Entry 7CKF (X-ray diffraction, 2.28 A resolution); this record covers chains A and B.

== Chain A (and B) ==
Protein: Guanylate-binding protein 5
Organism: Homo sapiens
Notes: EC 3.6.5.-; chain B of this document is another copy of the same molecule, construct and numbering; everything in this record applies to it too
UniProtKB: Q96PP8 (GBP5_HUMAN); numbering as in UniProt (aligned over 1-315)
Chain sequence (316 residues; each row starts with the number of its first residue; numbering starts at 0):
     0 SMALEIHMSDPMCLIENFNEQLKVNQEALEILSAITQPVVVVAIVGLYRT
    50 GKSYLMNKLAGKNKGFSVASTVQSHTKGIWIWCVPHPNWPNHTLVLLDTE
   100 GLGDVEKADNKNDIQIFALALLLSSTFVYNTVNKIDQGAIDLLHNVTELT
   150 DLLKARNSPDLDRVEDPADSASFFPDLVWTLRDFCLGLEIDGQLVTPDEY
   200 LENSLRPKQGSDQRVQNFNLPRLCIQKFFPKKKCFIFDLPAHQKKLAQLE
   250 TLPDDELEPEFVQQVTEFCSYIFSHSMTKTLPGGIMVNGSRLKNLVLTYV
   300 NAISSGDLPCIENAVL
Not modelled in the structure: 0-7, 155-173, 207-227, 304-315 (chain B: 0-5, 153-173, 207-227, 304-315)
Construct notes: expression tag (0)
Bound ions: Mg2+: Ser-52, Thr-75 (together with GDP)
Small-molecule neighbours:
  - aluminium fluoride (AF3): Leu-46, Tyr-47, Arg-48, Lys-51, Ser-73, His-74, Thr-75, Thr-98, Glu-99, Gly-100
  - GDP (guanosine-5'-diphosphate): Leu-46, Tyr-47, Arg-48, Thr-49, Gly-50, Lys-51, Ser-52, Tyr-53, Ser-66, Val-67, Ala-68, Ser-69, Thr-75, Arg-181, Asp-182, Leu-238, Pro-239, Leu-245, Ala-246, Leu-248, Phe-260
Curated features (UniProtKB/Swiss-Prot):
  - binding site (GTP): Gly-45 to Ser-52, Val-67 to Ser-69, Arg-181, Asp-182, Leu-245
Reported in the primary citation:
  - binding site for aluminium fluoride: Thr-75, Gly-100
  - Mg2+ coordination: Ser-52, Thr-75
  - mutagenesis - R48A, K51A, S52A, T75A, D182A: decreased catalytic activity
  - mutagenesis - S73A: unchanged catalytic activity

== How chain A and chain B interact ==
Contacting residue pairs - 72 pairs, chain A then chain B:
  Leu-46(A) with Lys-133(B)
  Tyr-47(A) with Lys-133(B), hydrogen bond (backbone-side chain); Ile-134(B), hydrogen bond (side chain-backbone); Asp-135(B)
  Arg-48(A) with Lys-133(B); Leu-185(B)
  Ser-69(A) with Leu-185(B); Gly-186(B), hydrogen bond (backbone-backbone)
  Thr-70(A) with Leu-185(B); Gly-186(B); Glu-188(B)
  Val-71(A) with Phe-183(B), hydrophobic; Leu-185(B); Gly-186(B), hydrogen bond (backbone-backbone); Glu-188(B); Tyr-199(B)
  Gln-72(A) with Glu-188(B); Ile-189(B); Asp-190(B), hydrogen bond (side chain-backbone)
  Gly-102(A) with Asp-135(B); Gln-136(B), hydrogen bond (backbone-backbone)
  Val-104(A) with Ile-134(B); Asp-135(B); Gln-136(B); Ile-139(B), hydrophobic; Ser-203(B)
  Glu-105(A) with Ile-189(B); Asn-202(B)
  Val-131(A) with Asn-132(B)
  Asn-132(A) with Val-131(B)
  Lys-133(A) with Leu-46(B); Tyr-47(B)
  Ile-134(A) with Tyr-47(B), hydrogen bond (backbone-side chain); Val-104(B)
  Asp-135(A) with Leu-46(B); Gly-102(B); Val-104(B)
  Gln-136(A) with Gly-102(B), hydrogen bond (backbone-backbone); Val-104(B); Ala-107(B)
  Ile-139(A) with Val-104(B), hydrophobic
  Asp-140(A) with Asn-109(B), hydrogen bond
  Phe-183(A) with Val-71(B), hydrophobic
  Cys-184(A) with Leu-245(B), hydrophobic
  Leu-185(A) with Arg-48(B); Ser-69(B); Thr-70(B); Val-71(B)
  Gly-186(A) with Ser-69(B), hydrogen bond (backbone-backbone); Thr-70(B); Val-71(B), hydrogen bond (backbone-backbone)
  Glu-188(A) with Thr-70(B); Val-71(B); Gln-72(B)
  Ile-189(A) with Val-71(B), hydrophobic; Gln-72(B); Glu-105(B)
  Asp-190(A) with Gln-72(B), hydrogen bond (backbone-side chain)
  Tyr-199(A) with Val-71(B), hydrophobic
  Asn-202(A) with Glu-105(B)
  Ser-203(A) with Val-104(B)
  Asp-237(A) with Lys-243(B), salt bridge
  Leu-238(A) with Leu-238(B), hydrophobic; Gln-242(B), hydrogen bond (backbone-side chain)
  His-241(A) with His-241(B), hydrogen bond
  Lys-243(A) with Asp-182(B); Phe-183(B); Cys-184(B), hydrogen bond; Leu-238(B)
  Leu-245(A) with Cys-184(B), hydrophobic
  Glu-257(A) with Gln-242(B)
  Glu-259(A) with Lys-243(B), salt bridge
Interface residues without a listed pair, chain A (37 interface residues in all): Asp-103, Leu-187
Interface residues without a listed pair, chain B (38 interface residues in all): Thr-49, Asp-103, Leu-187

== Overview ==
37 residues of chain A face 38 of chain B across their interface, with 15 hydrogen bonds and 2 salt bridges.
Among the polar pairs are Asp-237(A)/Lys-243(B), Glu-259(A)/Lys-243(B) and Tyr-47(A)/Lys-133(B). The paper
reports a binding site for aluminium fluoride at Thr-75(A) and Gly-100(A); R48A, K51A and S52A of chain A,
among others, reduce catalytic activity; 6 substitutions were tested in all.
Chain A and chain B are both Guanylate-binding protein 5 (Homo sapiens); the structure, The N-terminus of
interferon-inducible antiviral protein-dimer, was determined by X-ray diffraction together with 7E58 and 7E59
from the same study.
